PDB entry 2INX | X-ray diffraction, 1.50 A resolution | chain A

== Chain A ==
Protein: Steroid delta-isomerase
Source organism: Pseudomonas putida
Notes: EC 5.3.3.1
Reference sequence: P07445 (SDIS_PSEPU); residue numbers follow UniProt; this construct covers 1-131
Amino-acid sequence (131 residues; each row starts with the number of its first residue):
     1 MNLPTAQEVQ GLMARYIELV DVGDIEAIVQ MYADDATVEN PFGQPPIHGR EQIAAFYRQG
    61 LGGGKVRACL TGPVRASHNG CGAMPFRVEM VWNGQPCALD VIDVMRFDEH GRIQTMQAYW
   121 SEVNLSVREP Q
Not modelled in the structure: 1, 62-64, 128-131
Differences from the reference sequence: engineered mutation Asn40 (Asp in P07445)
Swiss-Prot annotation at these positions:
  - active site: Tyr16 (Proton donor)
  - binding site (substrate): Asp103
  - mutagenesis: Tyr16 (Y16F: Reduces activity 2000-fold. Reduces activity 10000-fold; when associated with E-103; N-103 or L-103; Y16S: Reduces activity 20-fold), Tyr32 (Y32S: Reduces activity 4-fold), Tyr57 (Y57S: Reduces activity 100-fold), Trp92 (W92A: Slightly reduces activity. Reduces protein stability), Asp103 (D103A/L: Reduces activity 100-fold. Reduces activity 10000-fold; when associated with F-16; D103E: Slightly reduces activity. Reduces activity 10000-fold; when associated with F-16 ...), Leu125 (L125A: Slightly reduces activity and reduces protein stability; when associated with A-127), Val127 (V127A: Slightly reduces activity and reduces protein stability; when associated with A-125)
Ligand contacts: 2,6-difluorophenol (FFP): Tyr16, Val20, Asn40, Tyr57, Phe86, Val88, Val101, Asp103, Met116, Ala118, Trp120
What the authors report for this chain:
  - binding site for 2,6-difluorophenol: Tyr16, Phe86, Asp103, Ala118
  - catalytic residues: Tyr16, Asp103 (citing earlier work)

== In short ==
Ligands of chain A: 2,6-difluorophenol. UniProt lists active-site residue Tyr16, substrate-binding residue
Asp103 and 7 mutagenesis sites. The paper reports catalytic residues Tyr16 and Asp103; a binding site for
2,6-difluorophenol at Tyr16, Phe86 and Asp103 among others.
Chain A is Steroid delta-isomerase (Pseudomonas putida); the structure, Crystal Structure of Ketosteroid
Isomerase D40N from Pseudomonas putida (pKSI) with bound 2,6-difluorophenol, was determined by X-ray
diffraction (same publication as 3CPO).
